3FI0 - chains A and D; structure by X-ray diffraction, 2.70 A resolution.

== Chain A (and D) ==
Name: Tryptophanyl-tRNA synthetase
From: Bacillus stearothermophilus
Notes: EC 6.1.1.2; chain D of this document is another copy of the same molecule, construct and numbering; everything in this record applies to it too
Reference sequence: P00953 (SYW_BACST); numbering as in UniProt (aligned over 1-326)
Amino-acid sequence (326 residues; row label = number of the first residue in the row):
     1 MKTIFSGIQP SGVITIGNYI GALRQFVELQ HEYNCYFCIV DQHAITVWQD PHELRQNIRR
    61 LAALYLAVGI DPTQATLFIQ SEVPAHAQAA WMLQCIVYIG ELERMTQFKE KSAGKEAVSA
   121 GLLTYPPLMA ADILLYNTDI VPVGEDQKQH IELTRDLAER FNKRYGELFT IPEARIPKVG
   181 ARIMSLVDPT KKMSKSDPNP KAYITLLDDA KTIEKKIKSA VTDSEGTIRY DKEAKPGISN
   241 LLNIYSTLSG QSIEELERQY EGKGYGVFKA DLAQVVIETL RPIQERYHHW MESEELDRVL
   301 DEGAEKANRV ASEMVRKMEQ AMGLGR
Not modelled in the structure: 10-14, 108-117, 178-181, 220-223, 231-236 (chain D: 10-14, 108-117, 220-223, 231-236)
Modified positions: Mse1, Mse92, Mse105, Mse129, Mse184, Mse193, Mse291, Mse314, Mse318, Mse322 (selenomethionine; parent Met)
Construct notes: conflict L64 (Lys in P00953)
Ligand contacts:
  - adenosine monophosphate (AMP): G17, N18, G21, A22, P142, V143, G144, D146, Q147, I176, R182, I183, K192, Mse193
  - tryptophan (TRP): F5, G7, Q9, V40, H43, Mse129, D132, I133, V141, V143, Q147
Curated features (UniProtKB/Swiss-Prot):
  - motif: P10 to N18 ('HIGH' region), K192 to S196 ('KMSKS' region)
  - binding site (ATP): Q9 to S11, G17, N18, G144 to D146, I183, K192 to S196
  - binding site (L-tryptophan): D132

== How chain A and chain D interact ==
Contacting residue pairs - 100 pairs, chain A then chain D:
  D41(A) - L324(D)
  D41(A) - G325(D)  hydrogen bond (side chain-backbone)
  Q42(A) - W91(D)  hydrogen bond (backbone-side chain)
  I45(A) - C95(D)
  I45(A) - Mse322(D)  hydrophobic
  I45(A) - L324(D)  hydrophobic
  T46(A) - W91(D)
  W48(A) - R164(D)
  Q49(A) - R164(D)  hydrogen bond (backbone-side chain)
  P51(A) - A321(D)
  P51(A) - Mse322(D)
  P51(A) - G323(D)
  L54(A) - Mse322(D)
  L54(A) - G323(D)
  L54(A) - L324(D)  hydrophobic
  R55(A) - E319(D)
  R55(A) - Q320(D)  hydrogen bond
  R55(A) - G323(D)  hydrogen bond (backbone-backbone)
  R55(A) - L324(D)  hydrogen bond (side chain-backbone)
  R55(A) - G325(D)
  R55(A) - R326(D)
  I58(A) - G323(D)
  I58(A) - G325(D)
  I79(A) - G325(D)
  I79(A) - R326(D)
  S81(A) - Q88(D)
  S81(A) - G325(D)
  E82(A) - R326(D)  salt bridge
  P84(A) - Q88(D)
  A87(A) - A87(D)
  A87(A) - Q88(D)
  Q88(A) - S81(D)
  Q88(A) - P84(D)
  Q88(A) - A87(D)
  W91(A) - Q42(D)  hydrogen bond (side chain-backbone)
  W91(A) - T46(D)
  W91(A) - T124(D)
  W91(A) - Y125(D)  hydrophobic
  W91(A) - L128(D)  hydrophobic
  Q94(A) - Q94(D)  hydrogen bond
  Q94(A) - A120(D)
  Q94(A) - G121(D)  hydrogen bond (backbone-backbone)
  Q94(A) - T124(D)  hydrogen bond
  C95(A) - I45(D)
  C95(A) - S119(D)  hydrogen bond (backbone-side chain)
  V97(A) - S119(D)
  V97(A) - A120(D)  hydrogen bond (backbone-backbone)
  Y98(A) - V118(D)
  I99(A) - V118(D)  hydrogen bond (backbone-backbone)
  I99(A) - S119(D)
  L102(A) - A120(D)  hydrophobic
  V118(A) - V97(D)
  V118(A) - Y98(D)
  V118(A) - I99(D)  hydrogen bond (backbone-backbone)
  S119(A) - C95(D)  hydrogen bond (side chain-backbone)
  S119(A) - V97(D)
  S119(A) - I99(D)
  A120(A) - Q94(D)
  A120(A) - V97(D)  hydrogen bond (backbone-backbone)
  A120(A) - I99(D)  hydrophobic
  A120(A) - L102(D)  hydrophobic
  G121(A) - Q94(D)  hydrogen bond (backbone-backbone)
  L123(A) - I99(D)  hydrophobic
  L123(A) - L123(D)  hydrophobic
  T124(A) - W91(D)
  T124(A) - Q94(D)  hydrogen bond
  T124(A) - T124(D)
  Y125(A) - W91(D)  hydrophobic
  L128(A) - W91(D)  hydrophobic
  R164(A) - W48(D)
  R164(A) - Q49(D)  hydrogen bond (side chain-backbone)
  Y165(A) - P51(D)  hydrophobic
  D297(A) - R326(D)  salt bridge
  L300(A) - R326(D)
  D301(A) - R326(D)  salt bridge
  E319(A) - R55(D)  hydrogen bond (backbone-side chain)
  Q320(A) - R55(D)
  A321(A) - P51(D)
  Mse322(A) - I45(D)  hydrophobic
  Mse322(A) - P51(D)
  Mse322(A) - L54(D)
  G323(A) - P51(D)
  G323(A) - L54(D)
  G323(A) - R55(D)  hydrogen bond (backbone-backbone)
  G323(A) - I58(D)
  L324(A) - D41(D)
  L324(A) - I45(D)  hydrophobic
  L324(A) - L54(D)  hydrophobic
  L324(A) - R55(D)  hydrogen bond (backbone-side chain)
  G325(A) - D41(D)  hydrogen bond (backbone-side chain)
  G325(A) - R55(D)
  G325(A) - I58(D)
  G325(A) - I79(D)
  G325(A) - S81(D)
  R326(A) - R55(D)
  R326(A) - I79(D)
  R326(A) - E82(D)  salt bridge
  R326(A) - D297(D)  salt bridge
  R326(A) - L300(D)
  R326(A) - D301(D)  salt bridge
Interface residues without a listed pair, chain A (46 interface residues in all): R59, Mse92
Interface residues without a listed pair, chain D (45 interface residues in all): Mse92, Y165

== Overview ==
46 residues of chain A and 45 residues of chain D are in contact, with 23 hydrogen bonds and 6 salt bridges.
Polar contacts include E82(A)-R326(D), D297(A)-R326(D) and D301(A)-R326(D). Bound to chain A: tryptophan and
adenosine monophosphate.
Chain A and chain D are both Tryptophanyl-tRNA synthetase (Bacillus stearothermophilus); the structure,
Crystal Structure Analysis of B. stearothermophilus Tryptophanyl-tRNA Synthetase Complexed with Tryptophan,
AMP, and Inorganic Phosphate, was determined by X-ray diffraction, deposited together with 3FHJ.
